PDB entry 5WJC | X-ray diffraction, 2.30 A resolution | chains A and B

[Chain A]
Name: Kinetochore protein Mis16
Organism: Schizosaccharomyces pombe 972h-
UniProtKB: O94244 (HAT2_SCHPO); numbering as in UniProt (aligned over 1-430)
Amino-acid sequence (430 residues; numbered 1 to 430; the number before each row is that of its first residue):
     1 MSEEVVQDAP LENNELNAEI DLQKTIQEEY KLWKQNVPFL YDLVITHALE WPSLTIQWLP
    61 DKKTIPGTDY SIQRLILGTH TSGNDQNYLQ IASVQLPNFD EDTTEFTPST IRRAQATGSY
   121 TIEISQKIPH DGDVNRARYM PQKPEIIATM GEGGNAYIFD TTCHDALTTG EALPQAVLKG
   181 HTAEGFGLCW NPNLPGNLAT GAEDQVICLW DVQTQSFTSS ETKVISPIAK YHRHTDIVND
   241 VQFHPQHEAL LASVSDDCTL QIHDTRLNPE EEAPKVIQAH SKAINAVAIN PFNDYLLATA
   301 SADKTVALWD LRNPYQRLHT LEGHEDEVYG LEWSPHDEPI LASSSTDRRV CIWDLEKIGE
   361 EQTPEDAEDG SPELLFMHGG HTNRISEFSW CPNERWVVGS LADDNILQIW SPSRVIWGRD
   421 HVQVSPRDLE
Disordered / not traced: 1-14, 99-118, 419-430
Reported in the primary citation:
  - contacts within the chain: Trp33-Tyr41 (hydrogen bond), Tyr41-His378 (hydrogen bond)
  - mutagenesis - W33A: abolished growth
  - mutagenesis - E29A, L32A: unchanged growth
  - mutagenesis - Y41A, Y41H: decreased binding to Eic1 protein (chain B)

[Chain B]
Name: Eic1 protein
Organism: Schizosaccharomyces pombe 972h-
UniProtKB: O42995 (YBC2_SCHPO); residues -96 to 15 here correspond to UniProt positions 1-112 (UniProt number = residue number + 97)
Amino-acid sequence (112 residues; numbered -96 to 15; the number before each row is that of its first residue; numbers below 1 keep their minus sign (Met-96 is residue -96)):
   -96 MDLMPLEKAR AIEIAFDNVF HNTKIPDNLQ QFDAILKRLE RRRFIPTENQ KPRVYETELL
   -36 VLRFREFGVK DNHNHPINLH SLRSKSLIRA QGKKLDLHNR VFLRRNVRAV KM
Disordered / not traced: -96 to 1
Reported in the primary citation:
  - mutagenesis - F5S, R8I, N9K: decreased growth

[Chain A / chain B interface]
Residue-residue contacts (39; chain A residue first):
  Glu29(A) with Asn2(B); Val4(B)
  Leu32(A) with Phe5(B), hydrophobic
  Asn36(A) with Phe5(B); Val10(B)
  Phe39(A) with Val10(B); Val13(B); Lys14(B)
  Leu40(A) with Phe5(B), hydrophobic; Asn9(B); Val10(B), hydrophobic
  Arg349(A) with Arg3(B), hydrogen bond (side chain-backbone); Val4(B)
  Gln362(A) with Arg8(B)
  Glu365(A) with Arg11(B), salt bridge
  Asp366(A) with Arg8(B), hydrogen bond (backbone-side chain); Arg11(B), salt bridge
  Glu368(A) with Arg3(B), hydrogen bond (backbone-side chain); Arg7(B), salt bridge
  Asp369(A) with Arg3(B), salt bridge; Leu6(B); Arg7(B), hydrogen bond (side chain-backbone); Arg8(B), hydrogen bond (side chain-backbone)
  Gly370(A) with Arg8(B), hydrogen bond (backbone-side chain)
  Ser371(A) with Arg8(B), hydrogen bond (backbone-side chain)
  Leu374(A) with Leu6(B); Arg8(B), hydrogen bond (backbone-side chain)
  Leu375(A) with Leu6(B); Asn9(B), hydrogen bond (backbone-side chain)
  Phe376(A) with Asn9(B)
  Met377(A) with Arg3(B); Val4(B); Phe5(B); Leu6(B), hydrophobic
  Gly379(A) with Val4(B)
  Ser413(A) with Val13(B)
  Val415(A) with Ala12(B)
  Ile416(A) with Asn9(B); Val13(B), hydrophobic
Also at the interface, not in a pair above, chain A (25 interface residues in all): Trp33, Glu325, Pro372, His378
The authors on this interface:
  - specific contacts: Leu32(A)-Phe5(B) (hydrophobic contact), Leu32(A)-Val4(B) (hydrophobic contact), Trp33(A)-Val4(B) (hydrophobic contact), Leu40(A)-Phe5(B) (hydrophobic contact)
  - interface residues, chain B: Arg3(B), Val4(B), Phe5(B), Leu6(B), Arg8(B), Val10(B), Arg11(B), Ala12(B), Val13(B)
  - hot spots on chain B (mutagenesis) - R3A, F5S, L6A, R8I, R11A: decreased binding to Kinetochore protein Mis16 (chain A)

[Overview]
25 residues of chain A and 13 residues of chain B are in contact, with 9 hydrogen bonds and 4 salt bridges.
Polar pairs include Glu365(A)-Arg11(B), Asp366(A)-Arg11(B) and Glu368(A)-Arg7(B). The authors report
hydrophobic contacts between Leu32(A) and Phe5(B), Leu32(A) and Val4(B) and Trp33(A) and Val4(B) among others.
From the paper: R3A, F5S and L6A of chain B, among others, reduce binding to Kinetochore protein Mis16 (chain
A); interface residues Arg3(B), Val4(B) and Phe5(B) among others; 11 substitutions were tested in all.
Chain A is Kinetochore protein Mis16 and chain B is Eic1 protein, both from Schizosaccharomyces pombe 972h-;
the structure, Crystal structure of Schizosaccharomyces pombe Mis16 in complex with Eic1, was determined by
X-ray diffraction.
